PDB entry 8YNM | electron microscopy, 3.49 A resolution | chains H and G of the 11 polymer chains in the assembly

# Chain H (and G)
Name: CASP8 and FADD-like apoptosis regulator subunit p43
From: Homo sapiens
Notes: chain G of this document is another copy of the same molecule, construct and numbering; everything in this record applies to it too
UniProtKB: O15519 (CFLAR_HUMAN); residue numbers follow UniProt; this construct covers 1-181
Amino-acid sequence (181 residues; numbered 1 to 181; the number before each row is that of its first residue):
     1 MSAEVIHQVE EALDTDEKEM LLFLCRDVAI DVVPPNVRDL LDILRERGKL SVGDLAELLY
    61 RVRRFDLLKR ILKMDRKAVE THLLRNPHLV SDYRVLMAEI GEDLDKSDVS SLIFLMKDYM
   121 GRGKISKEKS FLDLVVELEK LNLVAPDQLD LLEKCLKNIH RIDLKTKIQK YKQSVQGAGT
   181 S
Not modelled in the structure: 1, 29-30, 176-181 (chain G: 176-181)

# Chain H / chain G interface
Residue-residue contacts - 14 pairs, chain H then chain G:
  Asp31(H) - Glu11(G)
  Asp31(H) - Arg70(G)  salt bridge
  Val32(H) - Glu11(G)
  Gly121(H) - Glu102(G)
  Arg122(H) - Glu102(G)  hydrogen bond (backbone-backbone)
  Arg122(H) - Asp103(G)  salt bridge
  Gly123(H) - Glu102(G)  hydrogen bond (backbone-backbone)
  Lys124(H) - Glu102(G)
  Glu139(H) - Asp66(G)
  Lys140(H) - Arg64(G)
  Lys140(H) - Phe65(G)
  Lys140(H) - Asp66(G)
  Leu141(H) - Phe65(G)
  Asn142(H) - Lys69(G)
Also at the interface, not in a pair above, chain H (11 interface residues in all): Tyr119
Also at the interface, not in a pair above, chain G (11 interface residues in all): Arg63, Leu104, Arg161

# In short
Chain H and chain G each contribute 11 residues to their interface, with 2 hydrogen bonds and 2 salt bridges.
Polar pairs include Asp31(H)-Arg70(G), Arg122(H)-Asp103(G) and Arg122(H)-Glu102(G).
Both chains are CASP8 and FADD-like apoptosis regulator subunit p43 (Homo sapiens). Entry 8YNM (Structure of
the Caspase-8/cFLIP death effector domain assembly) was determined by electron microscopy (same publication as
8YM4, 8YM5, 8YM6, 8YNI, 8YNK, 8YNL and 8YNN).
